8TO1 - chains G and H of the 9 polymer chains in the assembly; structure by electron microscopy, 2.80 A resolution.

== Chain G (and H) ==
Name: DNA-directed RNA polymerase subunit alpha
Organism: Escherichia coli (strain K12)
Notes: EC 2.7.7.6; chain H of this document is another copy of the same molecule, construct and numbering; everything in this record applies to it too
UniProtKB: P0A7Z4 (RPOA_ECOLI); residue numbers follow UniProt; this construct covers 1-329
Chain sequence (329 residues; each row starts with the number of its first residue):
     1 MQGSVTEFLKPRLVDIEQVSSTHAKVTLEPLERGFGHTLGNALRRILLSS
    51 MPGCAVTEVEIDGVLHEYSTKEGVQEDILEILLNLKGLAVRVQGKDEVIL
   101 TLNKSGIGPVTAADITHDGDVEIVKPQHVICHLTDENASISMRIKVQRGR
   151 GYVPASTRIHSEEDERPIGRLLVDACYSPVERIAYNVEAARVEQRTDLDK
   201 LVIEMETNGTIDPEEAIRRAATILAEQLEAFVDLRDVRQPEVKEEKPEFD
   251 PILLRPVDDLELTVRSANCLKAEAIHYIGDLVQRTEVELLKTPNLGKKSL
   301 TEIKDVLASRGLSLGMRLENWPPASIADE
Unresolved in the structure: 1-4, 237-329 (chain H: 1-3, 159-170, 234-329)
Swiss-Prot annotation at these positions:
  - region: E162 to E165 (Required for interaction with Crp at class II promoters)
  - modified residue: R265 (ADP-ribosylarginine), K297 (N6-acetyllysine), K298 (N6-acetyllysine)
  - mutagenesis: R45 (R45C: In rpoA112; temperature-sensitive, blocks RNA polymerase assembly), E162 to E165 (5-fold decrease in CRP-class II promoter-dependent transcription), E165 (E165K: 5-fold decrease in CRP-class II promoter-dependent transcription), R191 (R191C: In rpoA101; temperature-sensitive)

== How chain G and chain H interact ==
Pairs across the interface (69):
  V5(G) - G149(H)
  V5(G) - R150(H)
  T6(G) - R150(H)
  E7(G) - R150(H)
  F8(G) - S50(H)
  F8(G) - R150(H)
  F8(G) - Q227(H)
  L9(G) - Q227(H)
  K10(G) - E226(H)
  P11(G) - Q227(H)
  P11(G) - A230(H)
  P11(G) - F231(H)  hydrophobic
  R12(G) - F231(H)
  L13(G) - F231(H)
  L28(G) - F231(H)  hydrophobic
  G34(G) - R45(H)  hydrogen bond (backbone-side chain)
  F35(G) - S50(H)
  F35(G) - I223(H)  hydrophobic
  H37(G) - R45(H)
  T38(G) - A42(H)
  T38(G) - R45(H)  hydrogen bond
  L39(G) - L224(H)  hydrophobic
  L39(G) - L228(H)  hydrophobic
  A42(G) - T38(H)
  R45(G) - G34(H)  hydrogen bond (side chain-backbone)
  R45(G) - T38(H)
  I46(G) - F35(H)  hydrophobic
  S50(G) - F8(H)
  P52(G) - V5(H)  hydrophobic
  G149(G) - V5(H)
  R150(G) - V5(H)  hydrogen bond (side chain-backbone)
  R150(G) - E7(H)  hydrogen bond (side chain-backbone)
  R150(G) - F8(H)
  R218(G) - A230(H)  hydrogen bond (side chain-backbone)
  R218(G) - F231(H)
  R218(G) - D233(H)  salt bridge
  A221(G) - F231(H)
  T222(G) - V232(H)
  T222(G) - D233(H)  hydrogen bond (side chain-backbone)
  I223(G) - F8(H)  hydrophobic
  I223(G) - F35(H)  hydrophobic
  L224(G) - L39(H)  hydrophobic
  L224(G) - L228(H)  hydrophobic
  E226(G) - K10(H)  salt bridge
  Q227(G) - F8(H)
  Q227(G) - L9(H)
  Q227(G) - L31(H)
  Q227(G) - F35(H)
  Q227(G) - L39(H)
  L228(G) - L224(H)  hydrophobic
  L228(G) - A225(H)
  F231(G) - L28(H)  hydrophobic
  F231(G) - L39(H)  hydrophobic
  F231(G) - L43(H)  hydrophobic
  F231(G) - L201(H)  hydrophobic
  F231(G) - I203(H)  hydrophobic
  F231(G) - I217(H)  hydrophobic
  F231(G) - R218(H)
  F231(G) - A221(H)  hydrophobic
  V232(G) - R218(H)
  V232(G) - A221(H)  hydrophobic
  V232(G) - T222(H)
  L234(G) - V26(H)  hydrophobic
  L234(G) - E214(H)
  L234(G) - R218(H)
  R235(G) - V14(H)
  R235(G) - I16(H)
  D236(G) - V14(H)
  D236(G) - I16(H)
Other interface residues (no listed pair), chain G (41 interface residues in all): R33, R148, R219, A225, A230, D233
Other interface residues (no listed pair), chain H (46 interface residues in all): S4, T6, P11, H37, I46, S49, P52, D96, R148

== In short ==
41 residues of chain G face 46 of chain H across their interface; the contacts include 7 hydrogen bonds and 2
salt bridges. Polar pairs include R218(G)-D233(H), E226(G)-K10(H) and G34(G)-R45(H). Curated annotation
(UniProt) lists 6 mutagenesis sites on chain G.
Both chains are DNA-directed RNA polymerase subunit alpha (Escherichia coli (strain K12)). Entry 8TO1
(Escherichia coli RNA polymerase unwinding intermediate (I1a) at the lambda PR promoter) was determined by
electron microscopy, deposited together with 8TO6, 8TO8, 8TOE and 8TOM.
